PDB entry 5N8B | X-ray diffraction, 1.03 A resolution | chains A and D of the 8 polymer chains in the assembly

[Chain A (and D)]
Name: Streptavidin
From: Streptomyces avidinii
Notes: chain D of this document is another copy of the same molecule, construct and numbering; everything in this record applies to it too
Reference sequence: P22629 (SAV_STRAV); residues -23 to 159 here correspond to UniProt positions 1-183 (UniProt number = residue number + 24)
Chain sequence (183 residues; row label = number of the first residue in the row; numbers below 1 keep their minus sign (Met-23 is residue -23)):
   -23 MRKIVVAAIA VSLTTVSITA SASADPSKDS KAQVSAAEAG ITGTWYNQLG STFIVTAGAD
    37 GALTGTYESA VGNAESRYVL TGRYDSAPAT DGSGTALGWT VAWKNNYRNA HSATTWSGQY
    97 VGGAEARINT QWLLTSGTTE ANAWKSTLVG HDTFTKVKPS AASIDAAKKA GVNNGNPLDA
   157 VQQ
Unresolved in the structure: -23 to 14, 136-159 (chain D: -23 to 14, 140-159)
UniProt features mapped onto this chain:
  - motif: Arg59 to Asp61 (Cell attachment site)
  - binding site (biotin): Tyr43, Tyr54, Trp92, Trp108, Trp120
Reported in the primary citation:
  - conformationally variable residues (loop rearrangement): Thr42 to Ser52

[How chain A and chain D interact]
Residue-residue contacts - 84 pairs, chain A then chain D:
  Val55(A) with Arg59(D)
  Thr57(A) with Thr57(D), hydrogen bond; Gly58(D), hydrogen bond (side chain-backbone); Arg59(D)
  Gly58(A) with Thr57(D)
  Arg59(A) with Val55(D); Thr57(D); Thr76(D); Ala78(D)
  Tyr60(A) with Ala78(D)
  Asp61(A) with Lys80(D); Asn85(D), hydrogen bond; His87(D), salt bridge
  Ser62(A) with Lys80(D)
  Ala63(A) with Lys80(D); Asn85(D), hydrogen bond (backbone-side chain); His87(D)
  Pro64(A) with His87(D)
  Ala65(A) with His87(D)
  Gly68(A) with Thr115(D)
  Ser69(A) with Gly113(D); Thr114(D); Thr115(D)
  Gly70(A) with Gly113(D); Thr114(D), hydrogen bond (backbone-backbone)
  Ala72(A) with Ser88(D); Ala89(D); Thr111(D); Gly113(D)
  Gly74(A) with Thr76(D), hydrogen bond (backbone-side chain); Thr91(D)
  Trp75(A) with Thr76(D), hydrogen bond (backbone-side chain)
  Thr76(A) with Arg59(D); Gly74(D); Trp75(D), hydrogen bond (side chain-backbone)
  Ala78(A) with Arg59(D); Tyr60(D)
  Lys80(A) with Asp36(D), salt bridge; Asp61(D); Ser62(D); Ala63(D)
  Asn85(A) with Asp61(D), hydrogen bond; Ala63(D), hydrogen bond (side chain-backbone)
  His87(A) with Asp61(D), salt bridge; Ala63(D), hydrogen bond (side chain-backbone); Pro64(D); Ala65(D)
  Ser88(A) with Ala72(D)
  Ala89(A) with Ala72(D)
  Thr91(A) with Gly74(D); Thr91(D), hydrogen bond; Trp92(D); Ser93(D)
  Trp92(A) with Thr91(D)
  Ser93(A) with Thr91(D); Leu109(D), hydrogen bond (side chain-backbone); Thr111(D), hydrogen bond
  Gly94(A) with Thr111(D)
  Gln95(A) with Ser112(D); Gly113(D); Thr114(D), hydrogen bond (side chain-backbone); Ser122(D)
  Gln107(A) with Leu109(D); Thr123(D)
  Leu109(A) with Ser93(D); Gln107(D); Leu109(D), hydrophobic
  Thr111(A) with Ala72(D); Ser93(D), hydrogen bond; Gly94(D); Gln95(D)
  Ser112(A) with Gln95(D)
  Gly113(A) with Ser69(D); Gly70(D); Ala72(D); Gln95(D)
  Thr114(A) with Ser69(D); Gly70(D), hydrogen bond (backbone-backbone); Gln95(D), hydrogen bond (backbone-side chain)
  Thr115(A) with Gly68(D); Ser69(D)
  Ala119(A) with Gln95(D)
  Ser122(A) with Gln95(D)
  Thr123(A) with Gln107(D)
Other interface residues (no listed pair), chain A (45 interface residues in all): Asp67, Leu73, Val77, Val97, Trp108, Leu110, Glu116
Other interface residues (no listed pair), chain D (45 interface residues in all): Asp67, Leu73, Asn105, Trp108, Leu110, Glu116, Ala119

[Overview]
Chain A and chain D each contribute 45 residues to their interface; the contacts include 18 hydrogen bonds and
3 salt bridges. Among the polar pairs are Asp61(A)-His87(D), Lys80(A)-Asp36(D) and Thr57(A)-Thr57(D). Curated
annotation (UniProt) lists 5 biotin-binding residues on chain A. The paper reports conformational variability
at Thr42(A).
Chain A and chain D are both Streptavidin (Streptomyces avidinii); the structure, Crystal structure of
streptavidin with peptide afpdylaeyhgg, was determined by X-ray diffraction (same publication as 5N7X, 5N89,
5N8E and 5N99).
